PDB entry 6SMW | X-ray diffraction, 1.54 A resolution | chains A and B of the 4 polymer chains in the assembly

Chain A (and B):
Name: Serine hydroxymethyltransferase 2, mitochondrial
Source organism: Arabidopsis thaliana
Notes: EC 2.1.2.1; chain B of this document is another copy of the same molecule, construct and numbering; everything in this record applies to it too
UniProt: Q94C74 (GLYM2_ARATH); residues 41-517 here = UniProt positions 41-517
Amino-acid sequence (480 residues; row label = number of the first residue in the row):
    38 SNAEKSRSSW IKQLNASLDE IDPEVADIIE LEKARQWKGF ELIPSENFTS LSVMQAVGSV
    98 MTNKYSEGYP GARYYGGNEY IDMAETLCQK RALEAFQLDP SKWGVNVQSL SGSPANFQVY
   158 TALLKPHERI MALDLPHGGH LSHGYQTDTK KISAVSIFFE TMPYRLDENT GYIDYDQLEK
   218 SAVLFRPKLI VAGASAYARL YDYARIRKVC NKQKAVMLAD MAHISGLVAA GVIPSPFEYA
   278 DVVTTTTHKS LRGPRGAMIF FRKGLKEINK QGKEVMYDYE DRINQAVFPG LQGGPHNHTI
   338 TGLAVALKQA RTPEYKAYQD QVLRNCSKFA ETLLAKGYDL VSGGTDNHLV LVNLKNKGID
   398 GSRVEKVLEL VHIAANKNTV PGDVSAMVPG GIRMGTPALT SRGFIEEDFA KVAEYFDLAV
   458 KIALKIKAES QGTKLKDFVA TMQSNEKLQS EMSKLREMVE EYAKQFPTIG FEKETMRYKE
Not modelled in the structure: 38-42
Differences from the reference sequence: expression tag (38-40)
Residues lining bound ligands:
  - ly231514 (LYA; 2-{4-[2-(2-amino-4-oxo-4,7-dihydro-3H-pyrrolo[2,3-d]pyrimidin-5-yl)-ethyl]-benzoylamino}-pentanedioic acid): Y111, F325, P326
  - pyridoxyl-serine-5-monophosphate (PLS; [3-hydroxy-2-methyl-5-phosphonooxymethyl-pyridin-4-ylmethyl]-serine), molecule 1: S82, S148, G149, S150, P151, N153, H177, S179, H180, A231, S232, D257, A259, H260, T283, H285, K286, R430
  - pyridoxyl-serine-5-monophosphate (PLS), molecule 2: Y102, E104, Y112, G330, G331
Curated features (UniProtKB/Swiss-Prot):
  - binding site (L-serine): S82, E104, Y112, H260, K286, R430
  - binding site (pemetrexed): S82, Y102, E104, Y112, S148 to S150, H177, S232, H260, G331, R430
  - binding site (methotrexate): E104, T184 to T186, K414
  - modified residue: K286 (N6-(pyridoxal phosphate)lysine)
What the authors report for this chain:
  - binding site for ly231514: Y111, L172, G176, L178, K187, I189, N415, T416, A423

Interface between chain A and chain B:
Contacting residue pairs (220):
  S43(A) with A354(B)
  R44(A) with G440(B), hydrogen bond (side chain-backbone); I442(B)
  S46(A) with E351(B), hydrogen bond
  W47(A) with R289(B); E351(B); A354(B); Y355(B), hydrophobic; T437(B); S438(B), hydrogen bond (side chain-backbone)
  I48(A) with S438(B); R439(B); G440(B); P504(B), hydrophobic
  Q50(A) with Q346(B); T349(B), hydrogen bond
  L51(A) with S87(B); L88(B), hydrogen bond (backbone-backbone); R289(B); Q346(B); S438(B); I506(B), hydrophobic
  N52(A) with L88(B); T505(B), hydrogen bond (side chain-backbone); I506(B); G507(B), hydrogen bond (side chain-backbone); F508(B); E509(B)
  A53(A) with L88(B); S89(B)
  S54(A) with Q92(B)
  L55(A) with S89(B); Q92(B), hydrogen bond (backbone-side chain); V342(B), hydrophobic
  I58(A) with S89(B); K345(B)
  D59(A) with R128(B), salt bridge; V342(B); K345(B)
  E61(A) with L124(B); R128(B), salt bridge
  V62(A) with L124(B), hydrophobic; R128(B); T338(B); V342(B), hydrophobic
  I65(A) with Y117(B); M120(B), hydrophobic
  I66(A) with S96(B)
  L68(A) with Y117(B)
  E69(A) with M98(B); Y117(B); I118(B)
  K70(A) with V97(B)
  R72(A) with K101(B); G114(B), hydrogen bond (side chain-backbone); Y117(B)
  Q73(A) with V97(B), hydrogen bond (side chain-backbone); N100(B), hydrogen bond
  E78(A) with K101(B), salt bridge
  I80(A) with K101(B); Y112(B), hydrophobic; G113(B)
  S82(A) with Y102(B)
  E83(A) with N100(B); K101(B), salt bridge; Y102(B), hydrogen bond (side chain-backbone)
  N84(A) with N100(B)
  F85(A) with N100(B)
  T86(A) with T99(B); N100(B), hydrogen bond (backbone-side chain)
  S87(A) with L51(B)
  L88(A) with L51(B), hydrogen bond (backbone-backbone); N52(B); A53(B)
  S89(A) with A53(B); L55(B); I58(B)
  M91(A) with G95(B); S96(B); V97(B)
  Q92(A) with S54(B); L55(B), hydrogen bond (side chain-backbone)
  V94(A) with V94(B); H335(B)
  G95(A) with M91(B); G95(B)
  S96(A) with I66(B); M91(B)
  V97(A) with K70(B); Q73(B), hydrogen bond (backbone-side chain); M91(B); F508(B), hydrophobic
  M98(A) with E69(B)
  T99(A) with T86(B); R292(B), hydrogen bond (backbone-side chain)
  N100(A) with Q73(B), hydrogen bond; E83(B); N84(B); F85(B); T86(B), hydrogen bond (side chain-backbone)
  K101(A) with R72(B); E78(B); I80(B); E83(B), salt bridge; R292(B), hydrogen bond (backbone-side chain)
  Y102(A) with S82(B); E83(B), hydrogen bond (backbone-side chain); H285(B), hydrogen bond; K286(B), hydrogen bond; R292(B)
  Y111(A) with K414(B), hydrogen bond (backbone-side chain)
  Y112(A) with I80(B), hydrophobic; A412(B); N413(B); R430(B), hydrogen bond
  G113(A) with E402(B), hydrogen bond (backbone-side chain); E406(B); A412(B)
  G114(A) with R72(B), hydrogen bond (backbone-side chain); E406(B), hydrogen bond (backbone-side chain)
  Y117(A) with I65(B); L68(B); E69(B); R72(B)
  I118(A) with E69(B)
  M120(A) with I65(B), hydrophobic
  L124(A) with E61(B); V62(B), hydrophobic
  R128(A) with D59(B), salt bridge; E61(B), salt bridge; V62(B)
  L147(A) with L147(B), hydrophobic; S148(B); H333(B)
  S148(A) with L147(B); H333(B), hydrogen bond
  S150(A) with L328(B); Q329(B); G330(B), hydrogen bond (side chain-backbone)
  F154(A) with F195(B), hydrophobic
  T158(A) with A191(B); F195(B)
  P163(A) with I194(B), hydrophobic; F195(B), hydrophobic
  H164(A) with H164(B), hydrogen bond
  L178(A) with P326(B), hydrophobic
  K187(A) with Q322(B), hydrogen bond
  I189(A) with P326(B), hydrophobic; G327(B)
  S190(A) with G327(B)
  A191(A) with G327(B), hydrogen bond (backbone-backbone); L328(B), hydrophobic
  I194(A) with P163(B), hydrophobic
  F195(A) with F154(B), hydrophobic; T158(B); P163(B), hydrophobic; F195(B), hydrophobic; F196(B), hydrophobic
  F196(A) with F195(B), hydrophobic
  H285(A) with Y102(B), hydrogen bond
  K286(A) with Y102(B), hydrogen bond
  R289(A) with W47(B); L51(B)
  R292(A) with T99(B), hydrogen bond (side chain-backbone); K101(B), hydrogen bond (side chain-backbone); Y102(B); P332(B); H333(B); H335(B)
  Q322(A) with K187(B), hydrogen bond
  P326(A) with L178(B), hydrophobic; I189(B), hydrophobic
  G327(A) with I189(B); S190(B); A191(B), hydrogen bond (backbone-backbone)
  L328(A) with S150(B); A191(B), hydrophobic
  Q329(A) with S150(B)
  G330(A) with S150(B), hydrogen bond (backbone-side chain)
  P332(A) with R292(B)
  H333(A) with L147(B); S148(B), hydrogen bond; R292(B)
  H335(A) with R292(B)
  T338(A) with V62(B)
  V342(A) with L55(B), hydrophobic; D59(B); V62(B), hydrophobic
  K345(A) with I58(B); D59(B)
  Q346(A) with Q50(B), hydrogen bond (side chain-backbone); I58(B)
  E351(A) with S43(B); S46(B); W47(B); Q50(B), hydrogen bond
  A354(A) with S43(B); W47(B)
  Y355(A) with W47(B), hydrophobic
  E402(A) with G113(B)
  E406(A) with G113(B); G114(B), hydrogen bond (side chain-backbone)
  A412(A) with Y112(B); G113(B), hydrogen bond (backbone-backbone)
  N413(A) with Y111(B); Y112(B)
  R430(A) with Y112(B)
  T437(A) with W47(B)
  S438(A) with W47(B), hydrogen bond (backbone-side chain); I48(B); L51(B)
  G440(A) with R44(B), hydrogen bond (backbone-side chain)
  I442(A) with R44(B)
  P504(A) with I48(B), hydrophobic
  T505(A) with N52(B), hydrogen bond (backbone-side chain)
  I506(A) with L51(B), hydrophobic; N52(B)
  G507(A) with N52(B), hydrogen bond (backbone-side chain)
  F508(A) with V97(B), hydrophobic
  E509(A) with N52(B)
Other interface residues (no listed pair), chain A (117 interface residues in all): A93, E104, N115, A121, P151, H177, V192, F325, G331, A341, T349, Q358, A411, K414, R439
Other interface residues (no listed pair), chain B (120 interface residues in all): A93, E104, R110, N115, A121, P151, H177, V192, G293, F325, G331, A341, Q358, D445, F503

Overview:
117 residues of chain A face 120 of chain B across their interface, with 49 hydrogen bonds and 7 salt bridges.
Polar contacts include D59(A)-R128(B), E61(A)-R128(B) and E78(A)-K101(B). Chain A binds
pyridoxyl-serine-5-monophosphate and ly231514. From the paper: a binding site for ly231514 at Y111(A), L172(A)
and G176(A) among others.
Both chains are Serine hydroxymethyltransferase 2, mitochondrial (Arabidopsis thaliana). Entry 6SMW (A.
thaliana serine hydroxymethyltransferase isoform 2 (AtSHMT2) in complex with pemetrexed) was determined by
X-ray diffraction together with 6SMN and 6SMR from the same study.
